5BRW - chain A; structure by X-ray diffraction, 1.40 A resolution.

Chain A:
Name: Carbonic anhydrase 2
From: Homo sapiens
Notes: EC 4.2.1.1
UniProt: P00918 (CAH2_HUMAN); numbering as in UniProt (aligned over 1-260)
Sequence (260 residues; numbered 1 to 260; the number before each row is that of its first residue):
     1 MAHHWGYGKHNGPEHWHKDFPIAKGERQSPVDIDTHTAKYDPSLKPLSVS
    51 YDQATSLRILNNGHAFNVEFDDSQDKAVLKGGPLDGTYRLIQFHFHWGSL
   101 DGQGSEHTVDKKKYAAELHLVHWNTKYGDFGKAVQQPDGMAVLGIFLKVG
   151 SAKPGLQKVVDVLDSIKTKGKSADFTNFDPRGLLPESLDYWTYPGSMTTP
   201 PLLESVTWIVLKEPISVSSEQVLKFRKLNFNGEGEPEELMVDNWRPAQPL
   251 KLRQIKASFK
Not modelled in the structure: 1-2
Differences from the reference sequence: conflict A2 (Ser in P00918), L252 (Asn in P00918); engineered mutation M140 (Leu in P00918), M197 (Leu in P00918), S205 (Cys in P00918)
Swiss-Prot annotation at these positions:
  - active site: H64 (Proton donor/acceptor)
  - binding site (Zn(2+)): H94, H96, H119
  - binding site (substrate): T198, T199
  - site: Y7 (Fine-tunes the proton-transfer properties of H-64), N62 (Fine-tunes the proton-transfer properties of H-64), N67 (Fine-tunes the proton-transfer properties of H-64), Q92 (Involved in the binding of some activators, including histamine and L-histidine)
  - modified residue (Phosphoserine): S165, S172
  - natural variant: K18 (K18E: In Jogjakarta), Q92 (Q92P: In OPTB3), H94 (H94Y: In OPTB3 loss of activity), H107 (H107Y: In OPTB3), G144 (G144R: In OPTB3), P236 (P236H: In Melbourne)
  - mutagenesis: W5 (W5A: Impaired activity, not rescued by 4-methylimidazole (4-MI); when associated with W-64), Y7 (Y7F: Enhanced activity; Y7H: Reduced proton transfer rate), N62 (N62A: Reduced activity; N62D: Strongly reduced activity; N62H: Reduced proton transfer; when associated with A-64; N62L: Reduced activity; N62T: Reduced activity; N62V: Reduced activity), H64 (H64A: Reduced CO(2) hydrase activity, rescued by 4-methylimidazole (4-MI). Reduced proton transfer; when associated with H-62. Enhanced proton transfer; when associated with H-67 ...), A65 (A65F: Reduced activity; A65S: 2-fold decrease in enzyme efficiency, as determined by kcat/KM ratio, and efficiently inhibited by chlorzolamide; when associated with Q-67), N67 (N67H: Enhanced proton transfer; when associated with A-64; N67L: Reduced activity ...), H94 (H94C/D/E/N/Q: Strongly reduced CO(2) hydrase and p-nitrophenyl acetate esterase activities, impaired stability of zinc binding), E106 (E106A/Q: Strongly reduced CO(2) hydrase activity; E106D: Normal CO(2) hydrase activity), E117 (E117Q: Strongly reduced activity and sulfonamide affinity), H119 (H119D/N/Q: Reduced activity; H119E: Strongly reduced activity), V121 (V121A/G/I/L/S: Reduced CO(2) hydrase and p-nitrophenyl acetate esterase activities; V121K/R: Strongly reduced CO(2) hydrase and p-nitrophenyl acetate esterase activities), V142 (V142F/Y: Strongly impaired activity; V142G: Weakly impaired activity; V142H: Impaired activity), 3 further mutagenesis entries in UniProt
Ion coordination: Zn2+: H94, H96, H119

In short:
H94, H96 and H119 form the Zn2+ site. From UniProt: active-site residue H64, 3 Zn2+-binding residues,
substrate-binding residues T198 and T199 and 15 mutagenesis sites.
Chain A is Carbonic anhydrase 2 (Homo sapiens); the structure, Catalytic Improvement of an Artificial
Metalloenzyme by Computational Design, was determined by X-ray diffraction, deposited together with 5BRU and
5BRV.
